PDB entry 9F5X | electron microscopy, 2.82 A resolution | chains 2A and 2D of the 95 polymer chains in the assembly

== Chain 2A ==
Molecule: Cytochrome c oxidase subunit 1
From: Chlamydomonas reinhardtii
Notes: EC 7.1.1.9
Reference sequence: P08681 (COX1_CHLRE); residues 1-504 here = UniProt positions 1-504
Amino-acid sequence (504 residues; each row starts with the number of its first residue):
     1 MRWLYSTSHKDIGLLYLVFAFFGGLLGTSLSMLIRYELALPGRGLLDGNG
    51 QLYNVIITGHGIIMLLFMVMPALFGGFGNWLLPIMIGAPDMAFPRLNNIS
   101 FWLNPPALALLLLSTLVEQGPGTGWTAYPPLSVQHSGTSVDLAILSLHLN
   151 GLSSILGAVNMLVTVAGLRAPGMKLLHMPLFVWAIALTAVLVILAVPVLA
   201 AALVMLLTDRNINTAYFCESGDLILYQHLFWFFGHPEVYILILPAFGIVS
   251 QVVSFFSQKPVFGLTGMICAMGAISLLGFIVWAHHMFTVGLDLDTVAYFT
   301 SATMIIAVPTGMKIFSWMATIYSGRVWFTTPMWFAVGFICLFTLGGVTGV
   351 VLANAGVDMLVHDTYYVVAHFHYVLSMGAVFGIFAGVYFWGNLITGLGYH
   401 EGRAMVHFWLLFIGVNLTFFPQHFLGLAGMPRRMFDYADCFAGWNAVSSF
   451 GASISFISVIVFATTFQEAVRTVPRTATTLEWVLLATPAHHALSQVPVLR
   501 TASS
Ion coordination: Cu ion: His235, His284, His285; Mg2+ near Asp363 (its only coordinating residue here); heme a Fe site 1 near His370 (its only coordinating residue here); heme a Fe site 2 near His372 (its only coordinating residue here)
Residues lining bound ligands:
  - heme a (HEA), molecule 1: Leu17, Ala20, Phe21, Gly24, Thr28, Ser31, Ile34, Arg35, Tyr53, Ile57, Thr58, His60, Gly61, Met64, Leu65, Met68, Val69, Ala72, Gly124, Trp125, Tyr365, Val368, Phe371, His372, Leu375, Ser376, Val380, Ile383, Phe384, Val387, Leu411, Val415, Thr418, Phe419, Gln422, Arg432, Arg433, Met434, Ser448, Ala452, Ser455, Val459
  - heme a (HEA), molecule 2: Trp125, Trp231, Val238, Tyr239, Ile242, His284, His285, Thr303, Ile306, Ala307, Thr310, Gly311, Ile314, Phe342, Thr343, Gly346, Val347, Gly349, Val350, Leu352, Ala353, Asp358, His362, Val367, His370, Phe371, Val374, Leu375, Arg432, Arg433
  - phosphatidylcholine (PC7; (7S)-4-hydroxy-N,N,N-trimethyl-9-oxo-7-[(palmitoyloxy)methyl]-3,5,8-trioxa-4-phosphahexacosan-1-aminium 4-oxide): His228, Trp282, Leu291, Asp292, Thr295, Phe299
  - phosphatidylglycerol (PGT; (1S)-2-{[{[(2R)-2,3-dihydroxypropyl]oxy}(hydroxy)phosphoryl]oxy}-1-[(palmitoyloxy)methyl]ethyl stearate): Ala92, Phe93, Pro94, Arg95, Leu96, Ile99, Leu152, Leu156
  - phosphatidylethanolamine (PTY), molecule 1: Leu145, His148, Val204, Leu207, Ile212
  - phosphatidylethanolamine (PTY), molecule 2: Leu344, Val347, Thr348, Tyr366, His423, Phe424, Leu427

== Chain 2D ==
Molecule: Cytochrome c oxidase subunit 3
From: Chlamydomonas reinhardtii
Reference sequence: Q9FV97 (Q9FV97_CHLRE); residues -105 to 276 here correspond to UniProt positions 1-382 (UniProt number = residue number + 106)
Amino-acid sequence (382 residues; row label = number of the first residue in the row; numbers below 1 keep their minus sign (Met-105 is residue -105)):
  -105 MRSQLLRFLTRAPAGFSQEGLQALRAGLTSGEASGLLQSSAFGRQNESAA
   -55 PRGLGFGKMALPLSFQGHLMSTLASANGDDKKEPTTGALAQQPQVPNALA
    -5 ALPPRGTRTMGSHAAGHQTAKEFYMEHIGKRHPFHVLPPSPWPMLAGWGT
    45 YVSCLGMAAWFHNMPTGGALMAFGMANIAWTAITWWRDCAIEGDMGMHTE
    95 VVRKNFISGMWAFIVSEALLFVGLLWACLHLGMSPSVALQMQWPPVGIEP
   145 IGWDKRALVMSAVLAASYYSANVAMVAKDPKVVMGALATTIGLGAMFLAD
   195 QYLEYNETPFTITDSPYGTTFFVTTGFHGMHVLLGSLYLTAALMMYKRTH
   245 NAGAALKSSILYWHFVDIVWIAVYGIIYVGQY
Not modelled in the structure: -105 to 10
Residues lining bound ligands:
  - 1,2-diacyl-glycerol-3-sn-phosphate (3PH): Trp80, Cys83, Ala84, Gly87, His92, Arg97, Phe100, Met104, Phe107, Leu228, Leu231, Tyr232, Ala235, Met239, Ala246, Gly247, Ala248, Ala249
  - phosphatidylcholine (PC7; (7S)-4-hydroxy-N,N,N-trimethyl-9-oxo-7-[(palmitoyloxy)methyl]-3,5,8-trioxa-4-phosphahexacosan-1-aminium 4-oxide): Trp120, Leu123, His124, Met127, Ser128
  - phosphatidylglycerol (PGT; (1S)-2-{[{[(2R)-2,3-dihydroxypropyl]oxy}(hydroxy)phosphoryl]oxy}-1-[(palmitoyloxy)methyl]ethyl stearate): His29, Leu31, Ala76, Trp79, Trp80, Cys83, Glu86, His92, Phe100, Gly103, Phe107
  - phosphatidylethanolamine (PTY): Met51, Phe55, Tyr199, Thr202, Phe204, Thr205, Ile206, Phe216, Gly220, Phe221

== Chain 2A / chain 2D interface ==
Contacting residue pairs - 94 pairs, chain 2A then chain 2D:
  Leu4(2A) - Met38(2D)  hydrophobic
  Tyr5(2A) - Pro33(2D)
  Tyr5(2A) - Ser34(2D)  hydrogen bond (backbone-backbone)
  Tyr5(2A) - Pro35(2D)  hydrophobic
  Thr7(2A) - Leu31(2D)  hydrogen bond (side chain-backbone)
  Thr7(2A) - Pro32(2D)
  Pro89(2A) - His26(2D)
  Pro89(2A) - Phe28(2D)  hydrophobic
  Phe93(2A) - Asn99(2D)
  Phe93(2A) - Phe100(2D)  hydrophobic
  Pro94(2A) - Leu31(2D)
  Arg95(2A) - Leu31(2D)
  Arg95(2A) - Ser34(2D)
  Arg95(2A) - Pro37(2D)
  Arg95(2A) - Trp79(2D)
  Arg95(2A) - Asp82(2D)
  Arg95(2A) - Cys83(2D)  hydrogen bond
  Arg95(2A) - Glu86(2D)  salt bridge
  Leu96(2A) - Trp79(2D)
  Asn98(2A) - Pro37(2D)
  Ile99(2A) - Pro37(2D)
  Ile99(2A) - Ala40(2D)  hydrophobic
  Ile99(2A) - Trp79(2D)  hydrophobic
  Trp102(2A) - Pro37(2D)
  Trp102(2A) - Met38(2D)  hydrophobic
  Trp102(2A) - Gly41(2D)
  Trp102(2A) - Trp42(2D)
  Leu103(2A) - Thr44(2D)
  Pro106(2A) - Gly41(2D)
  Pro106(2A) - Trp42(2D)  hydrophobic
  Pro106(2A) - Tyr45(2D)
  Ala109(2A) - Tyr45(2D)  hydrophobic
  Leu110(2A) - Tyr45(2D)  hydrophobic
  Leu110(2A) - Cys48(2D)  hydrophobic
  Leu110(2A) - Leu49(2D)  hydrophobic
  Leu113(2A) - Leu49(2D)  hydrophobic
  Gly137(2A) - His56(2D)  hydrogen bond (backbone-side chain)
  Thr138(2A) - Ala52(2D)
  Thr138(2A) - His56(2D)
  Thr138(2A) - Met58(2D)
  Asp141(2A) - His56(2D)  salt bridge
  Leu142(2A) - Ala52(2D)  hydrophobic
  Leu145(2A) - Cys48(2D)
  Leu149(2A) - Cys48(2D)  hydrophobic
  Ile155(2A) - Ser110(2D)
  Val159(2A) - Ala106(2D)  hydrophobic
  Val163(2A) - Asn99(2D)
  Val163(2A) - Ser102(2D)
  Val163(2A) - Gly103(2D)
  Gly167(2A) - Phe28(2D)
  Gly167(2A) - Asn99(2D)
  Leu168(2A) - Phe28(2D)  hydrophobic
  Leu168(2A) - Asn99(2D)
  Ile193(2A) - Val109(2D)  hydrophobic
  Ile193(2A) - Ser110(2D)
  Leu194(2A) - Leu113(2D)
  Pro197(2A) - Ser110(2D)
  Pro197(2A) - Leu113(2D)
  Pro197(2A) - Leu114(2D)
  Ala201(2A) - Leu114(2D)  hydrophobic
  Val204(2A) - Phe221(2D)  hydrophobic
  Met205(2A) - Gly117(2D)
  Met205(2A) - Leu118(2D)  hydrophobic
  Met205(2A) - Ala121(2D)  hydrophobic
  Leu207(2A) - Phe55(2D)  hydrophobic
  Arg210(2A) - His56(2D)
  Asn211(2A) - Phe55(2D)
  Asn211(2A) - His56(2D)  hydrogen bond
  Ile212(2A) - Thr207(2D)
  Asn213(2A) - Thr207(2D)
  Thr214(2A) - Ile206(2D)
  Thr214(2A) - Thr213(2D)
  Ala215(2A) - Ser209(2D)
  Ala215(2A) - Pro210(2D)
  Ala215(2A) - Thr213(2D)  hydrogen bond (backbone-side chain)
  Tyr216(2A) - Ala121(2D)  hydrophobic
  Tyr216(2A) - Thr213(2D)
  Tyr216(2A) - Thr214(2D)
  Tyr216(2A) - Val217(2D)
  Glu219(2A) - Ala132(2D)
  Ser220(2A) - Ala132(2D)
  Ser220(2A) - Leu133(2D)
  Ser220(2A) - Pro210(2D)
  Asp222(2A) - His124(2D)  salt bridge
  Asp222(2A) - Leu125(2D)
  Leu225(2A) - Ala121(2D)  hydrophobic
  Leu225(2A) - His124(2D)
  Leu229(2A) - Trp120(2D)  hydrophobic
  Phe232(2A) - Trp120(2D)  hydrophobic
  Trp282(2A) - Trp120(2D)  hydrophobic
  His491(2A) - Val30(2D)
  Ser494(2A) - Arg25(2D)
  Gln495(2A) - Arg25(2D)
  Val496(2A) - His26(2D)
Interface residues without a listed pair, chain 2A (57 interface residues in all): Pro105, Val198, Ala200, Gly221, His228
Interface residues without a listed pair, chain 2D (57 interface residues in all): His21, Trp36, Met51, Val95, Phe107, Ser130

== Summary ==
Chain 2A and chain 2D each contribute 57 residues to their interface; the contacts include 6 hydrogen bonds
and 3 salt bridges. Among the polar pairs are Arg95(2A)-Glu86(2D), Asp141(2A)-His56(2D) and
Asp222(2A)-His124(2D).
Here chain 2A is Cytochrome c oxidase subunit 1 and chain 2D is Cytochrome c oxidase subunit 3, both from
Chlamydomonas reinhardtii. Entry 9F5X (Structure of the Chlamydomonas reinhardtii respiratory supercomplex I1
III2 IV2) was determined by electron microscopy together with 9F5Y, 9F5Z, 9F60, 9F61 and 9F62 from the same
study.
